Entry 7QZH (X-ray diffraction, 1.92 A resolution); this record covers chains B and E of the 6 polymer chains in the assembly.

Chain B (and E):
Protein: Dyp-type peroxidase family
Source organism: Streptomyces lividans
Notes: chain E of this document is another copy of the same molecule, construct and numbering; everything in this record applies to it too
UniProtKB: A0A7U8UU09 (A0A7U8UU09_STRLI); residues 1-316 here correspond to UniProt positions 14-329 (UniProt number = residue number + 13)
Chain sequence (316 residues; row label = number of the first residue in the row):
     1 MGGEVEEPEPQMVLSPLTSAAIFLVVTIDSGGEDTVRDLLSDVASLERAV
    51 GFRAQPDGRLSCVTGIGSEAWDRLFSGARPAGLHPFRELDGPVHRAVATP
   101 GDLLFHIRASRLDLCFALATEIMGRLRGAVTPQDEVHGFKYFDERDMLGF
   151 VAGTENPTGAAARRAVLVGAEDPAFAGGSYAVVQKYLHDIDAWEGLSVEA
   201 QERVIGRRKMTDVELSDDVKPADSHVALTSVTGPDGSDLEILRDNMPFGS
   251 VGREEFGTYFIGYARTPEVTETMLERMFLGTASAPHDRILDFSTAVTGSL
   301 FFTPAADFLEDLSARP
Not modelled in the structure: 1-6, 313-316
Differences from the reference sequence: engineered mutation Ala152 (Asp165 in A0A7U8UU09)
Bound ions: heme Fe near His225 (its only coordinating residue here)
Ligand contacts: heme (HEM): Asp146, Leu148, Phe150, Val151, Ala152, Gly153, Thr154, Glu155, Gln184, Tyr186, His188, Ile205, Arg207, His225, Val226, Thr229, Ser230, Ile241, Arg243, Asn245, Thr258, Phe260, Thr270, Met273, Leu274, Met277, Ile289, Ser293
What the authors report for this chain:
  - catalytic residues: Arg243 (proposed by the authors, not directly observed)
  - mutagenesis - D152A: unchanged catalytic activity
  - mutagenesis - D152A/N245A: decreased catalytic activity
  - mutagenesis - D152A/N245A: decreased stability in response to Compound I

How chain B and chain E interact:
Residue-residue contacts (53; chain B residue first):
  Ser19(B) - Arg111(E)
  Arg53(B) - Phe142(E)
  Arg111(B) - Ser19(E)
  Arg111(B) - Lys140(E)  hydrogen bond (side chain-backbone)
  Arg111(B) - Tyr141(E)
  Arg111(B) - Phe142(E)
  Asp113(B) - Phe139(E)
  Asp113(B) - Lys140(E)
  Asp113(B) - Tyr141(E)
  Asp113(B) - Phe142(E)  hydrogen bond (side chain-backbone)
  Phe116(B) - Phe139(E)  hydrophobic
  Phe116(B) - Tyr141(E)
  Phe116(B) - Gly249(E)
  Phe116(B) - Ser250(E)
  Phe116(B) - Val251(E)  hydrophobic
  Phe116(B) - Phe256(E)  hydrophobic
  Ala119(B) - Val251(E)  hydrophobic
  Thr120(B) - Val251(E)
  Thr120(B) - Phe256(E)
  Met123(B) - Val251(E)  hydrophobic
  Arg127(B) - Glu254(E)
  Pro132(B) - Gly252(E)
  Glu135(B) - Ser250(E)  hydrogen bond
  Glu135(B) - Val251(E)  hydrogen bond (side chain-backbone)
  Glu135(B) - Gly252(E)  hydrogen bond (side chain-backbone)
  His137(B) - Gly249(E)
  Phe139(B) - Leu112(E)  hydrophobic
  Phe139(B) - Asp113(E)
  Phe139(B) - Phe116(E)  hydrophobic
  Lys140(B) - Arg111(E)  hydrogen bond (backbone-side chain)
  Lys140(B) - Asp113(E)
  Tyr141(B) - Arg111(E)
  Tyr141(B) - Asp113(E)
  Tyr141(B) - Phe116(E)
  Phe142(B) - Arg53(E)
  Phe142(B) - Arg111(E)
  Phe142(B) - Asp113(E)  hydrogen bond (backbone-side chain)
  Met147(B) - Phe116(E)  hydrophobic
  Gly249(B) - Phe116(E)
  Gly249(B) - His137(E)
  Ser250(B) - Phe116(E)
  Ser250(B) - Glu135(E)  hydrogen bond
  Val251(B) - Phe116(E)  hydrophobic
  Val251(B) - Ala119(E)  hydrophobic
  Val251(B) - Thr120(E)
  Val251(B) - Met123(E)  hydrophobic
  Val251(B) - Arg127(E)  hydrogen bond (backbone-side chain)
  Val251(B) - Glu135(E)  hydrogen bond (backbone-side chain)
  Gly252(B) - Pro132(E)
  Gly252(B) - Glu135(E)  hydrogen bond (backbone-side chain)
  Glu254(B) - Arg127(E)  salt bridge
  Phe256(B) - Phe116(E)  hydrophobic
  Phe256(B) - Thr120(E)
Other interface residues (no listed pair), chain B (30 interface residues in all): Leu24, Ala54, Leu112, Leu114, Ala117, Arg253, Glu255
Other interface residues (no listed pair), chain E (30 interface residues in all): Leu24, Ala54, Leu114, Ala117, Met147, Arg253, Glu255

In short:
The chain B/chain E interface involves 30 residues from each chain; the contacts include 11 hydrogen bonds and
1 salt bridge. Among the polar pairs are Glu254(B)-Arg127(E), Arg111(B)-Lys140(E) and Asp113(B)-Phe142(E).
Ligands of chain B: heme. From the paper: the catalytic residue Arg243(B); D152A/N245A of chain B reduce
catalytic activity.
Chain B and chain E are both Dyp-type peroxidase family (Streptomyces lividans); the structure, SFX structure
of dye-type peroxidase DtpB D152A variant in the ferric state, was determined by X-ray diffraction together
with 7QZE, 7QZF, 7QZG and 7ZMJ from the same study.
